PDB entry 8TKN | X-ray diffraction, 2.80 A resolution | chains A and B of the 6 polymer chains in the assembly

Chain A (and B):
Molecule: Nuclear factor NF-kappa-B p50 subunit
From: Mus musculus
Notes: chain B of this document is another copy of the same molecule, construct and numbering; everything in this record applies to it too
UniProt: P25799 (NFKB1_MOUSE); residue numbers follow UniProt; this construct covers 39-350
Chain sequence (312 residues; numbered 39 to 350; the number before each row is that of its first residue):
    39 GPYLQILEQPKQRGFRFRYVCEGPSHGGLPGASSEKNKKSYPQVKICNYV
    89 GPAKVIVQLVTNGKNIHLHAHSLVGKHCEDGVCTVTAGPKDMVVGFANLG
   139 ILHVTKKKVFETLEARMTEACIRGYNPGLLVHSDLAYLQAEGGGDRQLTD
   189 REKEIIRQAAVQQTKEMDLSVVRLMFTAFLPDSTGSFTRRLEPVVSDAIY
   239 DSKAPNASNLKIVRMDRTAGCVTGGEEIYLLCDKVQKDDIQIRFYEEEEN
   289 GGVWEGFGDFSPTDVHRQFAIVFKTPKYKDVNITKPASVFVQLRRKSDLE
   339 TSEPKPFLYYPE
Swiss-Prot annotation at these positions:
  - modified residue: Cys59 (S-nitrosocysteine), Ser335 (Phosphoserine)
  - lipidation: Cys59 (S-(15-deoxy-Delta12,14-prostaglandin J2-9-yl)cysteine)
  - cross-link: Lys323 (Glycyl lysine isopeptide (Lys-Gly) (interchain with G-Cter in SUMO2))
Reported in the primary citation:
  - binding site for DNA B: His64
  - binding site for DNA A: Arg54, Arg56, Glu60, His64, Gln274
  - binding site for DNA B: Glu60

Interface between chain A and chain B:
Residue-residue contacts - 31 pairs, chain A then chain B:
  Lys145(A) - Thr143(B)
  Lys145(A) - Lys145(B)
  Val251(A) - His304(B)
  Arg252(A) - Glu265(B)  salt bridge
  Arg252(A) - Tyr267(B)  hydrogen bond
  Arg252(A) - Asp302(B)  salt bridge
  Arg252(A) - Val310(B)
  Met253(A) - Tyr267(B)  hydrogen bond (backbone-side chain)
  Asp254(A) - Asp254(B)
  Asp254(A) - Tyr267(B)
  Tyr267(A) - Arg252(B)
  Tyr267(A) - Met253(B)  hydrogen bond (side chain-backbone)
  Tyr267(A) - Asp254(B)
  Tyr267(A) - Tyr267(B)
  Tyr267(A) - Leu269(B)  hydrophobic
  Leu269(A) - His304(B)
  Leu269(A) - Ala308(B)  hydrophobic
  Leu269(A) - Val310(B)  hydrophobic
  Cys270(A) - His304(B)  hydrogen bond (backbone-side chain)
  Asp302(A) - Arg252(B)  salt bridge
  His304(A) - Val251(B)
  His304(A) - Leu269(B)
  His304(A) - Cys270(B)  hydrogen bond (side chain-backbone)
  His304(A) - Phe307(B)  hydrogen bond (side chain-backbone)
  Arg305(A) - Phe307(B)
  Phe307(A) - His304(B)  hydrogen bond (backbone-side chain)
  Phe307(A) - Arg305(B)
  Phe307(A) - Phe307(B)  hydrophobic
  Ala308(A) - Leu269(B)  hydrophobic
  Val310(A) - Arg252(B)
  Val310(A) - Leu269(B)  hydrophobic
Interface residues without a listed pair, chain A (15 interface residues in all): Glu265
Interface residues without a listed pair, chain B (17 interface residues in all): Asp271

Summary:
Chain A and chain B form an interface of 15 and 17 residues respectively, with 7 hydrogen bonds and 3 salt
bridges. Polar pairs include Arg252(A)-Glu265(B), Arg252(A)-Asp302(B) and Arg252(A)-Tyr267(B). From the paper:
a binding site for DNA A at Arg54(A), Arg56(A) and Glu60(A) among others; a binding site for DNA B at His64(A)
and Glu60(A).
Both chains are Nuclear factor NF-kappa-B p50 subunit (Mus musculus). Entry 8TKN (Murine NF-kappaB p50 Rel
Homology Region homodimer in complex with 10-mer kappaB DNA from human Neutrophil ...) was determined by X-ray
diffraction (same publication as 8TKL and 8TKM).
